Entry 6RHZ (electron microscopy, 3.20 A resolution); this record covers chains B and C of the 11 polymer chains in the assembly.

# Chain B
Protein: Photosystem I P700 chlorophyll a apoprotein A2
From: Dunaliella salina
Notes: EC 1.97.1.12
UniProt: D0FXZ0 (D0FXZ0_DUNSA); numbering as in UniProt (aligned over 6-735)
Amino-acid sequence (730 residues; numbered 6 to 735; the number before each row is that of its first residue):
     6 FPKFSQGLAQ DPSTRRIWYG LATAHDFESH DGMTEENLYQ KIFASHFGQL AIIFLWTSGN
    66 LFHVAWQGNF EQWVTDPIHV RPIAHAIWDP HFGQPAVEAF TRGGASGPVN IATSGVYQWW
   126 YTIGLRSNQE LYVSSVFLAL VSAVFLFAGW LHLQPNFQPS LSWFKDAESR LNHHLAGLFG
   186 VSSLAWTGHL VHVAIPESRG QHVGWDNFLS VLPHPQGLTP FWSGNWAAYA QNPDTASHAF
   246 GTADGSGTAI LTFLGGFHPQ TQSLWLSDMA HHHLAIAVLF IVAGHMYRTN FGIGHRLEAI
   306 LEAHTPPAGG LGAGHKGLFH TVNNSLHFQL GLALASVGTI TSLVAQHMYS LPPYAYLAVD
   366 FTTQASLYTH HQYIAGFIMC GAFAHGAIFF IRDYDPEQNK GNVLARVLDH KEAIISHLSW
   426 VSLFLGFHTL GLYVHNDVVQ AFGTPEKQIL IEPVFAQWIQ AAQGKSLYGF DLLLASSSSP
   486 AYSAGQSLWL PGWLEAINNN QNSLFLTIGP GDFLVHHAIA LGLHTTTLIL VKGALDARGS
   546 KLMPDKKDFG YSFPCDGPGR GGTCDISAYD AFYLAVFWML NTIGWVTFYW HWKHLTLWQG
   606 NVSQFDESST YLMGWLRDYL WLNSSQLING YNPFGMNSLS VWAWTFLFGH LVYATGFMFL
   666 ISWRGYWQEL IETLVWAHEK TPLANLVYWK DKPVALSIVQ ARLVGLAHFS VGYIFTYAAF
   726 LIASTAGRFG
Metal / ion sites: chlorophyll a Mg near Asp94 (its only coordinating residue here); 4Fe-4S cluster Fe: Cys560, Cys569 (shared with 2 residues of chain A)
Ligand contacts:
  - beta-carotene (BCR), molecule 1: Leu55, Ile58, Phe59, Phe150, Gly182, Leu183, Val186, Ser187
  - beta-carotene (BCR), molecule 2: Leu66, Trp124, Trp125, Ser139, Phe142, Leu143, Trp210
  - beta-carotene (BCR), molecule 3: Leu189, Leu223, Phe226, Leu279, Val283, Ile286, Val287, His290, Ile298
  - beta-carotene (BCR), molecule 4: Phe333, Gly336, Leu337, Ala340, Thr344, Met384, Ala387, Phe388, Gly391, Phe394, Phe395
  - beta-carotene (BCR), molecule 5: Phe388, Val412, Val536, Leu540
  - beta-carotene (BCR), molecule 6: Phe429, His433, Leu437, Ile454, Ile456, Phe518, His522
  - beta-carotene (BCR), molecule 7: Trp649, Thr650, Phe653, Trp672, Ile676, Phe720
  - chlorophyll a isomer (CL0): Leu621, Leu625, Trp626
  - chlorophyll a (CLA), molecule 1: Phe9, Gly25, Leu26, Ala29, His30, Phe32, His35, Lys46, Ser50, Gly53, Gln54, Ile57
  - chlorophyll a (CLA), molecule 2: Thr19, Ile22, Trp23, Ile676, His683, Val692, Tyr693, Trp694, Lys695, Asp696, Pro698, Val699
  - chlorophyll a (CLA), molecule 3: Trp23, Phe653, Leu656, Val657, Thr660, Met663, Phe664, Leu701, Val709, Ala712, His713, Val716
  - chlorophyll a (CLA), molecule 4: Leu26, Ala27, Thr28, Ala29, His30, Asp31, His51, His332, Leu335, Leu339, Phe382, Ile383, Cys385, Gly386, His390, Ile393, Arg397, Tyr556, Tyr574, Phe577, Leu708, Val716, Phe720
  - chlorophyll a (CLA), molecule 5: His30, Phe32, Tyr44, Ile47, Ser50, His51, Gln54, Leu55, Ile58, Phe169, Arg175, Leu183, Phe184, Leu331, His332, Gln334, Leu335, Ala338, Leu339, Val342
  - chlorophyll a (CLA), molecule 6: His30, Gln54, Ile57, Ile58, Trp61, Ile379, Phe382, Ile383
  - chlorophyll a (CLA), molecule 7: Phe48, Phe52, Val149, Phe150, Ala153, Leu156, His157, Phe162, Pro164, Trp168
  - chlorophyll a (CLA), molecule 8: Phe48, His51, Phe52, Leu55, Trp124, Trp168, Phe169, Asp171, Ser174, Arg175, His178, His179, Gly182, Leu183, Phe184, Tyr359
  - chlorophyll a (CLA), molecule 9: Ile57, Trp61, Asn65, His68, Ala89, His90, Asn115, Ile116, Ala117, Thr118, Ser119, Val121, Val646, Trp647, Phe720
  - chlorophyll a (CLA), molecule 10: Ile58, Trp61, Thr62, Ser119, Gly120, Val121, Trp124, Val186, Ser187, Ala190, Val342, Ile345, Thr346, Val349, Met353, Tyr359, Leu372, His375, His376, Ile379, Ile383
  - chlorophyll a (CLA), molecule 11: Leu60, Trp61, Ser63, Gly64, Phe67, His68, Trp71, Gln72, His90, Ala91
  - chlorophyll a (CLA), molecule 12: Trp61, Asn65, Thr118, Ser119, Ser371, Leu372, Thr374, His375, Tyr378, Ile379, Phe382, Trp647, Ile719, Phe720, Tyr722, Ala723, Leu726, Ile727
  - chlorophyll a (CLA), molecule 13: His90, Ala91, Ile92, Trp93, Asp94, His96, Phe97, Phe105, Asn115, Ser645, Val646, Trp649
  - chlorophyll a (CLA), molecule 14: Trp93, Pro95, His96
  - chlorophyll a (CLA), molecule 15: Trp124, Thr127, Ile128, Leu183, Phe184, Ser187, Ser188, Trp191, Leu195, Met274, His277, His278, Ile281, Ile345, Leu348, Val349, His352, Met353, Pro358, Tyr359
  - chlorophyll a (CLA), molecule 16: Ile128, Gly129, Leu130, Glu135, Val138, Ser139, Phe142, Val146, Phe150, Ser187, Ala190, Trp191, Gly193, His194, His197, Val198, Val208, Gly209, Trp210, Phe213
  - chlorophyll a (CLA), molecule 17: Trp168, Asp171, Ser174, His178, Thr294, Asn295
  - chlorophyll a (CLA), molecule 18: Ala172, Arg175, Leu176, His179, Leu180, Phe184, Leu302, Leu306, Phe324, Val327, Asn328, Leu337, Ala338, Ser341, Val342, Ile345
  - chlorophyll a (CLA), molecule 19: Leu176, Leu180, Phe184, Leu284, Phe285, Ala288, Met291, Tyr292, Leu302, Ile305
  - chlorophyll a (CLA), molecule 20: Asn177, His178, Ala181, Gly182, Val186, Ile286, His290, Tyr292, Thr294, Phe296, Ile298
  - chlorophyll a (CLA), molecule 21: Leu189, Ala190, Thr192, Gly193, Val196, His197, Phe213, Leu214, Val216, Leu217, Pro218, His219, Gly222, Leu223, Trp227, Tyr234, Ile255, Leu256, Leu279
  - chlorophyll a (CLA), molecule 22: Phe226, Trp231, Ala232, Ala235, Leu256, Phe258, His276, Leu279, Ala280, Val283, Leu493
  - chlorophyll a (CLA), molecule 23: Thr257, Phe258, Gly260, Gly261, Leu269, Asp273, Met274, His276, His277, Ala280, Ile281, Leu284, His352, Leu356, Trp494, Trp498
  - chlorophyll a (CLA), molecule 24: Leu284, Val287, Met291, His300, Ala304, Ile305, Ala308, His309
  - chlorophyll a (CLA), molecule 25: Val287, Ala288, His290, Met291, Ile298, Gly299, His300
  - chlorophyll a (CLA), molecule 26: Ile305, Leu306, His309, Leu316, His320, Leu323, Val327, Phe333, Val408, Leu409, Val412
  - chlorophyll a (CLA), molecule 27: Ala308, His309, Thr310, Pro311, Pro312, Gly315, Leu316
  - chlorophyll a (CLA), molecule 28: Gly315, Leu316, Val408, Arg411, Val412, His415, Ala418, Ile419, His422
  - chlorophyll a (CLA), molecule 29: Leu337, Ala340, Ser341, Thr344, Leu348, Gln351, His352, Tyr354, Ser355, Leu356, Leu509, Phe510
  - chlorophyll a (CLA), molecule 30: Thr344, Ser347, Leu348, Gln351, Gln377, Gly381, Met384, Phe388, Leu528, Thr531, Thr532, Leu535, Met584, Thr587, Ile588
  - chlorophyll a (CLA), molecule 31: Gln351, Tyr354, Tyr373, Phe460, Ala461, Trp463, Ile464, Gln465, Phe510, Leu511, Ile513, His521, Ile524, Val591, Tyr594, Trp595, Lys598
  - chlorophyll a (CLA), molecule 32: Ala418, His422, Trp425
  - chlorophyll a (CLA), molecule 33: Ser421, His422, Ser424, Trp425, Leu428, Phe432
  - chlorophyll a (CLA), molecule 34: His422, Leu423, Trp425, Val426, Ala525, Leu528, His529, Thr532
  - chlorophyll a (CLA), molecule 35: Ser424, Ser427, Leu428, Gly431, Phe432, Leu435, Leu526, Thr530, Leu533, Ile534, Leu579, Phe582, Trp583
  - chlorophyll a (CLA), molecule 36: Trp425, Leu428, Phe429, Phe432, His433
  - chlorophyll a (CLA), molecule 37: Trp425, Val426, Phe429, Leu430, Glu457, Pro458, Val459, Phe460, Ala461, Phe518, His521, His522, Ala525, His529
  - chlorophyll a (CLA), molecule 38: Phe432, His433, Gly436, Leu437, Val439, His440, Val443, Phe447, Lys452, Ile454
  - chlorophyll a (CLA), molecule 39: Thr434, Leu435, Tyr438, Val520, Ala523, Leu526, Asn586, Trp590, Phe593, Leu617, Trp620, Leu625, Ser629, Ile633, Phe651, His655, Tyr658, Phe714, Tyr718, Thr721, Tyr722, Phe725
  - chlorophyll a (CLA), molecule 40: Leu435, Val439, Asp442, Leu526, Phe582, Trp583, Asn586, Trp590, Leu617, Leu621, Tyr658, Phe714
  - chlorophyll a (CLA), molecule 41: Val459, Phe460, Trp463
  - chlorophyll a (CLA), molecule 42: Trp463, Ile464, Ala467, Gln468, Leu478, Leu479, Trp494, Trp498, Phe510
  - chlorophyll a (CLA), molecule 43: Leu478, Pro485, Ala486, Ala489, Gly490, Leu493, Trp494
  - chlorophyll a (CLA), molecule 44: Trp649, Leu652, Phe653, His655, Leu656, Tyr658, Ala659
  - chlorophyll a (CLA), molecule 45: Leu656, Ala659, Thr660, Phe662, Met663, Ile666, Tyr671, Trp672, Leu675
  - chlorophyll a (CLA), molecule 46: Leu679, Ala682, His683, Thr686, Ala689, Val692
  - chlorophyll a (CLA), molecule 47: Trp681, Lys685, Thr686, Pro687
  - phylloquinone (PQN): Trp23, Met663, Phe664, Ser667, Trp668, Arg669, Trp672, Ala700, Leu701, Ser702, Ala706
  - 4Fe-4S cluster (SF4): Pro559, Cys560, Gly562, Pro563, Thr568, Cys569, Trp668, Ile703

# Chain C
Protein: Photosystem I iron-sulfur center
From: Dunaliella salina
Notes: EC 1.97.1.12
UniProt: D0FXW7 (D0FXW7_DUNSA); numbering as in UniProt (aligned over 2-81)
Amino-acid sequence (80 residues; numbered 2 to 81; the number before each row is that of its first residue):
     2 AHVVKIYDTC IGCTQCVRAC PLDVLEMVPW DGCKAAQMAS SPRTEDCVGC KRCETACPTD
    62 FLSVRVYLGN ESTRSLGLAY
Metal / ion sites: 4Fe-4S cluster Fe site 1: Cys11, Cys14, Cys17, Cys58, Ser64; 4Fe-4S cluster Fe site 2: Cys21, Cys48, Cys51, Cys54
Ligand contacts:
  - 4Fe-4S cluster (SF4), molecule 1: Val5, Cys21, Leu23, Val25, Leu26, Cys48, Val49, Gly50, Cys51, Lys52, Arg53, Cys54, Val67
  - 4Fe-4S cluster (SF4), molecule 2: Cys11, Ile12, Gly13, Cys14, Thr15, Cys17, Met28, Ala40, Cys58, Pro59, Thr60, Ser64, Val65

# Chain B / chain C interface
Pairs across the interface (28):
  Gly12(B) with Asn71(C)
  Asp16(B) with Glu72(C); Ser73(C)
  Pro17(B) with Thr74(C)
  Arg20(B) with Glu72(C)
  Met548(B) with Arg66(C)
  Pro549(B) with Phe62(C)
  Asp550(B) with Phe62(C); Arg66(C), salt bridge
  Phe554(B) with Arg66(C); Val67(C); Tyr68(C), hydrophobic
  Asp561(B) with Lys52(C), salt bridge; Glu55(C); Arg66(C), salt bridge
  Gly564(B) with Thr56(C)
  Arg565(B) with Glu55(C), salt bridge; Leu63(C)
  Gln673(B) with Leu79(C); Tyr81(C), hydrogen bond
  Glu677(B) with Tyr81(C)
  Val680(B) with Tyr81(C), hydrophobic
  Lys697(B) with Thr74(C); Leu79(C); Tyr81(C), hydrogen bond (side chain-backbone)
  Pro698(B) with Tyr81(C), hydrogen bond (backbone-side chain)
  Val699(B) with Leu79(C), hydrophobic; Tyr81(C)
Interface residues without a listed pair, chain B (23 interface residues in all): Ser18, Asp553, Gly562, Ile676, Tyr693, Trp694
Interface residues without a listed pair, chain C (17 interface residues in all): Gly70, Leu77, Gly78

# Overview
23 residues of chain B and 17 residues of chain C are in contact; the contacts include 3 hydrogen bonds and 4
salt bridges. Polar contacts include Asp550(B)-Arg66(C), Asp561(B)-Lys52(C) and Asp561(B)-Arg66(C).
Chain B is Photosystem I P700 chlorophyll a apoprotein A2 and chain C is Photosystem I iron-sulfur center,
both from Dunaliella salina; the structure, Structure of a minimal photosystem I from a green alga, was
determined by electron microscopy together with 6QPH from the same study.
